PDB entry 8SZC | electron microscopy, 3.06 A resolution | chains D and C

# Chain D
Protein: Probable multidrug resistance ABC transporter ATP-binding/permease protein YheH
Organism: Bacillus subtilis subsp. subtilis str. 168
Notes: EC 7.6.2.-
Reference sequence: O07549 (YHEH_BACSU); residues 1-673 here = UniProt positions 1-673
Sequence (681 residues; numbered 1 to 681; the number before each row is that of its first residue):
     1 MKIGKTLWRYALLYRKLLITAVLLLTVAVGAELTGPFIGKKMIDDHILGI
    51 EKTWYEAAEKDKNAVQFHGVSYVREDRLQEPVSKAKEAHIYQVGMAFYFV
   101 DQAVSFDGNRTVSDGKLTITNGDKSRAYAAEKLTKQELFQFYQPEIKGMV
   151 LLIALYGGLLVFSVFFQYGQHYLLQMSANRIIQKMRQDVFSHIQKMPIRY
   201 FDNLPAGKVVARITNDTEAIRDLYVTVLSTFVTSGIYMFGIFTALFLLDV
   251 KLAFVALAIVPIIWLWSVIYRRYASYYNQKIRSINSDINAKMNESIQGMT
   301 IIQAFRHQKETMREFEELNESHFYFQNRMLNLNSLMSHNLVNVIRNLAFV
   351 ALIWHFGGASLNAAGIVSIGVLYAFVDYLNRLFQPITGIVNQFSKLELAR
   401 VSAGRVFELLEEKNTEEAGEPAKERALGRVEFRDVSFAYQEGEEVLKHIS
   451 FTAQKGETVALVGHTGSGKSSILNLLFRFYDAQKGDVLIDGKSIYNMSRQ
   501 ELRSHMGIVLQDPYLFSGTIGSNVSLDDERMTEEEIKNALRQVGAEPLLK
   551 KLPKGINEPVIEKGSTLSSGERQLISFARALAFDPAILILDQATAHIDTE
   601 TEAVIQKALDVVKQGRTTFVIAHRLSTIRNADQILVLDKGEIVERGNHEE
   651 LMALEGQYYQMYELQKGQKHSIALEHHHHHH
Disordered / not traced: 665-681
Sequence notes: engineered mutation Ala154 (Cys in O07549), Ala256 (Cys in O07549), Ala351 (Cys in O07549), Gln592 (Glu in O07549); expression tag (674-681)
Swiss-Prot annotation at these positions:
  - binding site (ATP): Gly463 to Ser470
Ion coordination: Mg2+: Ser470 (together with ATP)
Ligand contacts:
  - ATP (adenosine-5'-triphosphate): Asp202, Tyr439, Gln440, Val445, His464, Thr465, Gly466, Ser467, Gly468, Lys469, Ser470, Ser471, Tyr480, Ala593
  - hoechst 33342 (HT1; 2'-(4-ethoxyphenyl)-5-(4-methyl-1-piperazinyl)-2,5'-bi-benzimidazole): Glu32, Arg381, Gln384
From the paper describing this entry:
  - mutagenesis - K2A, K5A, R15A: decreased binding to bound-lipid residence time (from molecular simulation)

# Chain C
Protein: Probable multidrug resistance ABC transporter ATP-binding/permease protein YheI
Organism: Bacillus subtilis subsp. subtilis str. 168
Notes: EC 7.6.2.-
Reference sequence: O07550 (YHEI_BACSU); residue numbers follow UniProt; this construct covers 2-585
Sequence (607 residues; numbered -21 to 585; the number before each row is that of its first residue; numbers below 1 keep their minus sign (Met-21 is residue -21)):
   -21 MGSSHHHHHHSSGLVPRGSHMLEFSVLKKLGWFFKAYWLRYTIAIVLLLA
    29 VNVIEMFPPKLLGNAIDDMKAGAFTAEGLLFYIGIFFVLTAAVYIMSYFW
    79 MHQLFGGANLMEKILRTKLMGHLLTMSPPFYEKNRTGDLMARGTNDLQAV
   129 SLTTGFGILTLVDSTMFMMTIFLTMGFLISWKLTFAAIIPLPVMAIAISL
   179 YGSKIHERFTEAQNAFGALNDRVLESVSGVRVIRAYVQETNDVRRFNEMT
   229 ADVYQKNMKVAFIDSLFEPTVKLLVGASYLIGLGYGAFLVFRNELTLGEL
   279 VSFNVYLGMMIWPMFAIGELINVMQRGNASLDRVNETLSYETDVTDPKQP
   329 ADLKEPGDIVFSHVSFTYPSSTSDNLQDISFTVRKGQTVGIAGKTGSGKT
   379 TIIKQLLRQYPPGEGSITFSGVPIQQIPLDRLRGWIGYVPQDHLLFSRTV
   429 KENILYGKQDATDKEVQQAIAEAHFEKDLHMLPSGLETMVGEKGVALSGG
   479 QKQRISIARALMANPEILILDQSLSAVDAKTEAAIIKNIRENRKGKTTFI
   529 LTHRLSAVEHADLILVMDGGVIAERGTHQELLANNGWYREQYERQQLFTA
   579 EEGGAGA
Disordered / not traced: -21 to 1, 472-474, 576-585
Sequence notes: initiating methionine (-21); expression tag (-20 to 1); engineered mutation Gln500 (Asp in O07550)
Swiss-Prot annotation at these positions:
  - binding site (ATP): Gly371 to Thr378
Ligand contacts:
  - ATP (adenosine-5'-triphosphate): Glu110, Tyr346, Ser348, Ser349, Asn353, Lys372, Thr373, Gly374, Ser375, Gly376, Lys377, Thr378, Thr379, Tyr388, Gln419, Asp499, Gln500
  - hoechst 33342 (HT1; 2'-(4-ethoxyphenyl)-5-(4-methyl-1-piperazinyl)-2,5'-bi-benzimidazole): Gly180, Ile183, Phe245, Glu246, Val249, Lys250, Val253, Gly254, Tyr257, Ile289, Phe293
From the paper describing this entry:
  - conformationally variable residues: Arg304

# How chain D and chain C interact
Residue-residue contacts (238; chain D residue first):
  Glu32(D) with Lys250(C), salt bridge
  Gly39(D) with Leu261(C)
  Met42(D) with Leu261(C), hydrophobic
  Ile43(D) with Leu261(C), hydrophobic
  Ile47(D) with Ala265(C), hydrophobic; Phe269(C), hydrophobic; Leu275(C), hydrophobic
  Leu48(D) with Lys48(C); Leu275(C), hydrophobic
  Glu51(D) with Lys48(C), salt bridge
  Gln92(D) with Lys48(C); Gly50(C)
  Gly94(D) with Ala49(C)
  Asn109(D) with Gly50(C); Phe52(C)
  Arg110(D) with Lys48(C), hydrogen bond (side chain-backbone); Ala49(C); Gly50(C)
  Lys135(D) with Arg270(C); Asn271(C)
  Phe139(D) with Phe269(C); Arg270(C)
  Tyr142(D) with Phe269(C), hydrophobic
  Met149(D) with Ala265(C), hydrophobic; Phe269(C), hydrophobic
  Ile153(D) with Leu258(C), hydrophobic; Gly262(C)
  Tyr156(D) with Gly254(C); Leu258(C), hydrophobic
  Leu160(D) with Leu251(C); Gly254(C); Ala255(C)
  Val164(D) with Pro247(C); Leu251(C), hydrophobic
  Gln167(D) with Pro247(C); Lys250(C)
  Tyr168(D) with Phe240(C), hydrogen bond (side chain-backbone); Ser243(C), hydrogen bond; Leu244(C), hydrophobic; Pro247(C)
  His171(D) with Asp242(C), salt bridge; Ser243(C); Glu246(C), salt bridge
  Tyr172(D) with Met236(C); Phe240(C), hydrophobic; Ser243(C)
  Gln175(D) with Met236(C); Ala239(C)
  Met176(D) with Tyr232(C); Met236(C), hydrophobic
  Asn179(D) with Tyr232(C); Asn235(C); Met236(C)
  Arg180(D) with Tyr232(C)
  Gln183(D) with Thr228(C); Ala229(C); Tyr232(C)
  Arg186(D) with Phe194(C); Phe224(C); Val231(C)
  Gln187(D) with Phe224(C); Asn225(C)
  Phe190(D) with Ser204(C); Asp220(C); Val221(C), hydrophobic; Phe224(C), hydrophobic
  Ile193(D) with Arg212(C), hydrogen bond (backbone-side chain)
  Gln194(D) with Arg212(C), hydrogen bond (backbone-side chain); Glu217(C); Asp220(C), hydrogen bond; Val221(C)
  Met196(D) with Arg212(C), hydrogen bond (backbone-side chain)
  Pro197(D) with Arg212(C)
  Ile198(D) with Val208(C), hydrophobic; Arg209(C); Arg212(C)
  Phe201(D) with Val205(C), hydrophobic; Arg212(C)
  Asp202(D) with Arg209(C), salt bridge
  Val209(D) with Val205(C), hydrophobic
  Val210(D) with Asn198(C); Val201(C); Leu202(C), hydrophobic
  Ile213(D) with Val201(C), hydrophobic
  Thr214(D) with Phe194(C); Leu197(C); Asn198(C), hydrogen bond
  Asn215(D) with Phe194(C); Asn198(C)
  Glu218(D) with Phe194(C)
  Arg221(D) with Asn235(C)
  Ile288(D) with Arg94(C)
  Asn289(D) with Met118(C)
  Met292(D) with Leu97(C), hydrophobic; Met98(C), hydrophobic; Leu101(C), hydrophobic; Met118(C), hydrophobic
  Asn293(D) with Thr114(C); Met118(C)
  Glu294(D) with Phe424(C); Ser425(C), hydrogen bond
  Ile296(D) with Leu101(C), hydrophobic; Tyr109(C), hydrophobic; Thr114(C); Leu117(C), hydrophobic
  Gly298(D) with Leu422(C); Phe424(C)
  Met299(D) with Leu101(C); Leu102(C), hydrophobic; Tyr109(C)
  Thr300(D) with Pro106(C); Gln387(C)
  Ile301(D) with Pro418(C), hydrophobic; Leu422(C), hydrophobic; Phe424(C), hydrophobic; Tyr434(C), hydrogen bond (backbone-side chain); Arg487(C)
  Ile302(D) with Leu102(C), hydrophobic; Phe424(C), hydrophobic; Tyr434(C), hydrogen bond (backbone-side chain)
  Gln303(D) with Leu102(C), hydrogen bond (side chain-backbone); Thr103(C); Met104(C), hydrogen bond (side chain-backbone); Arg411(C), hydrogen bond (backbone-side chain)
  Ala304(D) with Arg411(C)
  Phe305(D) with Tyr416(C); Tyr434(C), hydrophobic; Gly435(C); Arg487(C); Ala488(C), hydrophobic
  Arg306(D) with Asp408(C), salt bridge; Gly412(C); Gln437(C), hydrogen bond (backbone-side chain)
  His307(D) with Arg426(C), hydrogen bond; Tyr434(C); Gln437(C)
  Gln308(D) with Leu102(C); Arg411(C)
  Glu310(D) with Gln437(C)
  Thr311(D) with Leu102(C)
  Met312(D) with Thr95(C); Met98(C); Gly99(C); Leu102(C), hydrophobic
  Glu314(D) with Arg426(C), salt bridge
  Phe315(D) with Arg94(C); Thr95(C); Met98(C), hydrophobic
  Glu316(D) with Thr95(C), hydrogen bond
  Asn319(D) with Lys91(C), hydrogen bond (side chain-backbone); Arg94(C), hydrogen bond; Thr95(C)
  Glu320(D) with Lys91(C), salt bridge
  His322(D) with Arg94(C), hydrogen bond
  Phe323(D) with Asn87(C); Leu88(C), hydrophobic; Lys91(C)
  Gln326(D) with Asn87(C), hydrogen bond (backbone-side chain); Glu90(C), hydrogen bond
  Asn327(D) with Asn87(C)
  Leu330(D) with Met79(C); His80(C); Phe83(C), hydrophobic; Gly84(C)
  Asn331(D) with Tyr76(C)
  Asn333(D) with Met79(C)
  Ser334(D) with Tyr76(C); Met79(C)
  Leu335(D) with Tyr72(C), hydrogen bond (backbone-side chain)
  His338(D) with Trp290(C)
  Asn339(D) with Tyr72(C); Ser75(C); Tyr76(C), hydrogen bond (side chain-backbone); Met79(C)
  Val343(D) with Thr68(C); Tyr72(C), hydrophobic
  Asn346(D) with Pro36(C); Thr68(C), hydrogen bond
  Phe349(D) with Phe64(C), hydrophobic; Val283(C), hydrophobic
  Val350(D) with Phe64(C), hydrophobic
  Ile353(D) with Leu40(C), hydrophobic; Leu57(C); Phe64(C), hydrophobic
  Trp354(D) with Leu57(C), hydrophobic; Ile61(C), hydrophobic
  Ser360(D) with Met47(C), hydrogen bond
  Leu361(D) with Phe52(C), hydrophobic; Ala54(C), hydrophobic
  Val367(D) with Met47(C), hydrophobic; Lys48(C)
  Ile369(D) with Ile44(C), hydrophobic; Lys48(C); Leu275(C), hydrophobic
  Leu372(D) with Ile44(C), hydrophobic
  Tyr373(D) with Leu261(C); Leu278(C), hydrophobic; Asn282(C), hydrogen bond
  Asp377(D) with Tyr257(C); Asn282(C)
  Gln384(D) with Ile289(C)
  Asn474(D) with Arg209(C)
  Phe477(D) with Ala213(C), hydrophobic
  Phe479(D) with Arg209(C)
  Tyr480(D) with Arg209(C)
  Gln500(D) with Val215(C); Glu217(C), hydrogen bond
  Arg503(D) with Arg212(C); Ala213(C)
  Met506(D) with Ala213(C)
  Gly507(D) with Tyr214(C)
  Ile508(D) with Ala213(C), hydrophobic; Tyr214(C), hydrogen bond (backbone-side chain)
  Tyr514(D) with Ser206(C); Gly207(C); Val210(C), hydrophobic
  Phe516(D) with Arg200(C); Glu203(C); Gly207(C); Val210(C), hydrophobic; Ile211(C), hydrophobic
  Ser517(D) with Glu203(C), hydrogen bond
  Leu526(D) with Val210(C), hydrophobic; Tyr214(C), hydrophobic; Gln216(C)
  Asp527(D) with Asn219(C), hydrogen bond (backbone-side chain); Arg222(C); Arg223(C)
  Asp528(D) with Gln216(C), hydrogen bond; Asn219(C), hydrogen bond (backbone-side chain)
  Glu529(D) with Arg222(C), salt bridge
  Arg579(D) with Val210(C); Tyr214(C)
  Ala580(D) with Tyr214(C), hydrogen bond (backbone-side chain)
  Phe583(D) with Tyr214(C); Gln216(C)
  Glu663(D) with Leu575(C)
  Leu664(D) with Gln574(C)
Other interface residues (no listed pair), chain D (143 interface residues in all): His46, Val93, Met95, Phe97, Leu138, Glu145, Ile146, Gly157, Val161, Ser191, Lys195, Ala206, Tyr237, Asn285, Lys291, Ser295, Gln297, Lys309, Leu340, Asn342, Leu347, Gly357, Gly358, Val376, Arg381, Glu416, Ser504
Other interface residues (no listed pair), chain C (129 interface residues in all): Glu33, Pro37, Ala43, Thr53, Tyr60, Phe65, Ser105, Gly121, Thr122, Gln191, Phe266, Val268, Thr274, Val279, Glu430
Interface features reported in the paper:
  - pairs named by the authors: His338(D)-Trp290(C)

# In short
143 residues of chain D face 129 of chain C across their interface, with 34 hydrogen bonds and 9 salt bridges.
Polar pairs include Glu32(D)-Lys250(C), Glu51(D)-Lys48(C) and His171(D)-Asp242(C). The authors report a
contact between His338(D) and Trp290(C). The paper reports that K2A, K5A and R15A of chain D reduce binding to
bound-lipid residence time; conformational variability at Arg304(C).
Here chain D is Probable multidrug resistance ABC transporter ATP-binding/permease protein YheH and chain C is
Probable multidrug resistance ABC transporter ATP-binding/permease protein YheI, both from Bacillus subtilis
subsp. subtilis str. 168. Entry 8SZC (Heterodimeric ABC transporter BmrCD in the inward-facing conformation
bound to substrate and ATP: BmrCD_IF-1HT/ATP) was determined by electron microscopy (same publication as 8T3K,
8FPF, 8FHK, 8FMV and 8T1P).
